3V7K - chains A and T of the 3 polymer chains in the assembly; structure by X-ray diffraction, 2.27 A resolution.

[Chain A]
Name: DNA polymerase beta
From: Rattus norvegicus
Notes: EC 2.7.7.7, 4.2.99.-
UniProtKB: P06766 (DPOLB_RAT); residues 4-335 here = UniProt positions 4-335
Sequence (340 residues; row label = number of the first residue in the row; numbers below 1 keep their minus sign (Met-4 is residue -4)):
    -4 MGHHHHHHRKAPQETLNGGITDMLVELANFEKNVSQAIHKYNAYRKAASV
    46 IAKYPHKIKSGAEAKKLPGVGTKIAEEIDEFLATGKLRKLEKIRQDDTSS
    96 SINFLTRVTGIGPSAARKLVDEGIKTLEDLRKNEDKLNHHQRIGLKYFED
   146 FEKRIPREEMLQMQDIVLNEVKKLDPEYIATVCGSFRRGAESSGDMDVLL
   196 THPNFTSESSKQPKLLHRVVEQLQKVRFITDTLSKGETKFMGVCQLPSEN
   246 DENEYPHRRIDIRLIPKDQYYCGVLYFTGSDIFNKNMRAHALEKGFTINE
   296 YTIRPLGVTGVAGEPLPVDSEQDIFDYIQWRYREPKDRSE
Disordered / not traced: -4 to 4
Construct notes: initiating methionine (-4); expression tag (-3 to 3); engineered mutation Glu72 (Lys in P06766)

[Chain T]
Molecule: 11-nt DNA strand
Sequence (11 nucleotides; each row starts with the number of its first residue):
     1 CAAACTCACAA

[Chain A / chain T interface]
Contacting residue pairs - 20 pairs, chain A then chain T:
  Arg40(A) - DA2(T)  salt bridge to the phosphate
  Leu228(A) - DA8(T)  sugar contact
  Ser229(A) - DC7(T)  phosphate contact
  Ser229(A) - DA8(T)  sugar contact
  Lys230(A) - DC7(T)  hydrogen bond to the phosphate
  Lys230(A) - DA8(T)  hydrogen bond to the phosphate
  Gly231(A) - DC7(T)  phosphate contact
  Glu232(A) - DC7(T)  hydrogen bond to the phosphate
  Thr233(A) - DT6(T)  phosphate contact
  Thr233(A) - DC7(T)  hydrogen bond to the phosphate
  Lys234(A) - DT6(T)  phosphate contact
  Lys234(A) - DC7(T)  hydrogen bond to the phosphate
  Tyr271(A) - DC1(T)  hydrogen bond to the base
  Tyr271(A) - DA2(T)  hydrogen bond to the base
  Asp276(A) - DC1(T)  phosphate contact
  Asn279(A) - DC1(T)  base contact
  Lys280(A) - DC1(T)  phosphate contact
  Arg283(A) - DC1(T)  salt bridge to the phosphate
  Tyr296(A) - DC5(T)  sugar contact
  Tyr296(A) - DT6(T)  phosphate contact
Also at the interface, not in a pair above, chain A (16 interface residues in all): Asn133, His134
Also at the interface, not in a pair above, chain T (7 interface residues in all): DC9

[Summary]
16 residues of chain A and 7 residues of chain T are in contact, with 7 hydrogen bonds and 2 salt bridges.
Polar contacts include Tyr271(A)-DC1(T), Tyr271(A)-DA2(T) and Lys230(A)-DC7(T).
Here chain A is DNA polymerase beta (Rattus norvegicus) and chain T is an 11-nt DNA strand. Entry 3V7K
(Co-crystal structure of K72E variant of rat polymerase beta: Enzyme-DNA binary complex) was determined by
X-ray diffraction.
